4NCV - chains A and B of the 3 polymer chains in the assembly; structure by X-ray diffraction, 1.20 A resolution.

# Chain A (and B)
Protein: Fibritin
Notes: fragment: C-terminus fragment; chain B of this document is another copy of the same molecule, construct and numbering; everything in this record applies to it too
Reference sequence: D9IEJ2 (D9IEJ2_BPT4); residues 1-27 here correspond to UniProt positions 458-484 (UniProt number = residue number + 457)
Amino-acid sequence (28 residues; numbered 0 to 27; the number before each row is that of its first residue; numbering starts at 0):
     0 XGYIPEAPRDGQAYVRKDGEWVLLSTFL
Modified residues: ACE (acetyl group) at position 0

# How chain A and chain B interact
Pairs across the interface (30; chain A residue first):
  Tyr2(A) - Tyr2(B)
  Ile3(A) - Tyr2(B)
  Ile3(A) - Ile3(B)
  Pro4(A) - Gly1(B)
  Pro4(A) - Ile3(B)
  Glu5(A) - ACE_0(B)
  Glu5(A) - Gly1(B)  hydrogen bond (backbone-backbone)
  Glu5(A) - Ile3(B)
  Glu5(A) - Arg15(B)  salt bridge
  Glu5(A) - Gly18(B)
  Ala6(A) - Arg15(B)
  Arg8(A) - Asp17(B)  hydrogen bond (side chain-backbone)
  Arg8(A) - Gly18(B)
  Asp9(A) - Asp17(B)  hydrogen bond (backbone-side chain)
  Gly10(A) - Lys16(B)
  Gly10(A) - Asp17(B)  hydrogen bond (backbone-side chain)
  Gln11(A) - Arg15(B)
  Gln11(A) - Lys16(B)
  Ala12(A) - Val14(B)  hydrophobic
  Ala12(A) - Arg15(B)
  Ala12(A) - Lys16(B)
  Tyr13(A) - Val14(B)
  Tyr13(A) - Arg15(B)  hydrogen bond (backbone-backbone)
  Val14(A) - Val14(B)  hydrophobic
  Trp20(A) - Ile3(B)  hydrophobic
  Trp20(A) - Arg15(B)
  Leu23(A) - Leu23(B)  hydrophobic
  Leu23(A) - Phe26(B)  hydrophobic
  Leu27(A) - Phe26(B)
  Leu27(A) - Leu27(B)  hydrophobic
Other interface residues (no listed pair), chain A (16 interface residues in all): Pro7

# Overview
Chain A and chain B form an interface of 16 and 12 residues respectively, with 5 hydrogen bonds and 1 salt
bridge. Polar pairs include Glu5(A)-Arg15(B), Arg8(A)-Asp17(B) and Asp9(A)-Asp17(B).
Both chains are Fibritin. Entry 4NCV (Foldon domain wild type N-conjugate) was determined by X-ray diffraction
(same publication as 4NCW and 4NCU).
